5CHX - chains A and B; structure by X-ray diffraction, 2.30 A resolution.

== Chain A (and B) ==
Protein: Xrcc4-MYH7-1590-1657
Source organism: Homo sapiens
Notes: fragment: UNP Q13426 residues 2-143, UNP P12833 1590-1657; chain B of this document is another copy of the same molecule, construct and numbering; everything in this record applies to it too
Reference sequence: chimeric construct of Q13426, P12883: residues 2-143 from Q13426 (XRCC4_HUMAN) positions 2-143 (same numbers); residues 1590-1657 from P12883 positions 1590-1657 (same numbers)
Chain sequence (214 residues; numbered -2 to 1657; 1446 numbers in that range are skipped by the numbering (no residue carries them; nothing is unmodelled there); the number before each row is that of its first residue; numbers below 1 keep their minus sign (Gly-2 is residue -2)):
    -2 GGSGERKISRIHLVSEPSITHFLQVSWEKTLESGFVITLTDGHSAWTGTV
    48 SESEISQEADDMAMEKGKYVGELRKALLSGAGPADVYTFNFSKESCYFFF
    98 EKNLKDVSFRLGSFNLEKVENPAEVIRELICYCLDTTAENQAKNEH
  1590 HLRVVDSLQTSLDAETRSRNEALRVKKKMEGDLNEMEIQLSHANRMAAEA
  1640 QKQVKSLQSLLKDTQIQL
Not modelled in the structure: -2 to -1, 80-81 (chain B: -2 to -1, 80-82)
Sequence notes: expression tag (-2 to 1); engineered mutation Thr134 (Ile in Q13426)
Modified residues: Lys4, Lys26, Lys63, Lys65, Lys72, Lys90, Lys99, Lys102, Lys115, Lys140, Lys1615, Lys1616, Lys1617, Lys1641, Lys1644, Lys1651 (N-dimethyl-lysine; MLY)
Curated features (UniProtKB/Swiss-Prot):
  - modified residue: Ser53 (Phosphoserine)

== Chain A / chain B interface ==
Pairs across the interface (97; chain A residue first):
  Ile5(A) with Leu131(B)
  Arg7(A) with Cys128(B); Leu131(B); Asp132(B), salt bridge
  Ile16(A) with Arg124(B)
  Thr17(A) with Arg124(B)
  Phe19(A) with Arg124(B); Ile127(B), hydrophobic; Cys128(B), hydrophobic; Leu131(B), hydrophobic
  Gly39(A) with Ala120(B); Ile123(B); Arg124(B)
  His40(A) with His40(B)
  Ile123(A) with Gly39(B)
  Arg124(A) with Ile16(B); Thr17(B); Phe19(B); Asp38(B), hydrogen bond (side chain-backbone)
  Leu126(A) with Ile127(B), hydrophobic
  Ile127(A) with Phe19(B), hydrophobic; Leu126(B), hydrophobic
  Cys128(A) with Arg7(B); Phe19(B), hydrophobic
  Cys130(A) with Cys130(B), hydrophobic
  Leu131(A) with Ile5(B); Arg7(B); Phe19(B), hydrophobic
  Asp132(A) with Arg7(B), salt bridge
  Thr134(A) with Thr134(B)
  Asn137(A) with Asn137(B)
  Lys140(A) with Asn141(B)
  Asn141(A) with Lys140(B); Asn141(B), hydrogen bond; His1590(B)
  His1590(A) with Asn141(B); His1590(B); Leu1591(B)
  Leu1591(A) with His1590(B)
  Val1594(A) with Val1593(B), hydrophobic; Leu1597(B), hydrophobic
  Leu1597(A) with Leu1597(B), hydrophobic; Gln1598(B); Leu1601(B), hydrophobic
  Ser1600(A) with Leu1601(B)
  Leu1601(A) with Leu1597(B), hydrophobic; Glu1604(B)
  Glu1604(A) with Leu1601(B); Glu1604(B); Thr1605(B); Arg1608(B), salt bridge
  Arg1608(A) with Glu1604(B), salt bridge
  Met1618(A) with Lys1615(B); Met1618(B); Glu1619(B)
  Glu1619(A) with Met1618(B)
  Leu1622(A) with Met1618(B), hydrophobic; Asp1621(B); Leu1622(B), hydrophobic
  Met1625(A) with Leu1622(B); Met1625(B), hydrophobic; Glu1626(B)
  Glu1626(A) with Met1625(B)
  Gln1628(A) with Leu1629(B)
  Leu1629(A) with Met1625(B), hydrophobic; Gln1628(B); Leu1629(B); Ala1632(B), hydrophobic
  Ala1632(A) with Ala1632(B), hydrophobic; Asn1633(B); Ala1636(B)
  Asn1633(A) with Ala1632(B)
  Ala1636(A) with Ala1636(B), hydrophobic
  Ala1639(A) with Ala1639(B), hydrophobic; Val1643(B)
  Gln1640(A) with Ala1639(B); Gln1642(B), hydrogen bond
  Gln1642(A) with Val1643(B); Gln1647(B)
  Val1643(A) with Gln1642(B); Val1643(B), hydrophobic; Leu1646(B), hydrophobic
  Leu1646(A) with Val1643(B); Leu1646(B), hydrophobic; Gln1647(B); Leu1650(B), hydrophobic
  Gln1647(A) with Leu1646(B)
  Leu1649(A) with Leu1650(B), hydrophobic
  Leu1650(A) with Leu1650(B), hydrophobic; Thr1653(B)
  Thr1653(A) with Leu1650(B); Thr1653(B); Gln1654(B); Leu1657(B)
  Gln1654(A) with Thr1653(B)
  Gln1656(A) with Leu1657(B)
  Leu1657(A) with Gln1656(B)
Interface residues without a listed pair, chain A (57 interface residues in all): Asp38, Ala120, Thr133, Val1593, Gln1598, Thr1605, Asp1621, Met1635
Interface residues without a listed pair, chain B (58 interface residues in all): Thr133, Val1594, Ser1600, Met1635, Gln1640, Leu1649

== Summary ==
The interface between chain A and chain B involves 57 residues on one side and 58 on the other; the contacts
include 3 hydrogen bonds and 4 salt bridges. Polar contacts include Arg7(A)-Asp132(B), Glu1604(A)-Arg1608(B)
and Arg124(A)-Asp38(B).
Both chains are Xrcc4-MYH7-1590-1657 (Homo sapiens). Entry 5CHX (Crystal Structure of amino acids 1590-1657 of
MYH7) was determined by X-ray diffraction (same publication as 5CJ0, 5CJ1 and 5CJ4).
